Entry 3T2E (X-ray diffraction, 1.66 A resolution); this record covers chain A.

[Chain A]
Name: Fructose-1,6-bisphosphate aldolase/phosphatase
Source organism: Thermoproteus neutrophilus
Notes: EC 4.1.2.13, 3.1.3.11
UniProt: B1YAL1 (B1YAL1_THENV); residues 1-399 here = UniProt positions 1-399
Sequence (407 residues; each row starts with the number of its first residue):
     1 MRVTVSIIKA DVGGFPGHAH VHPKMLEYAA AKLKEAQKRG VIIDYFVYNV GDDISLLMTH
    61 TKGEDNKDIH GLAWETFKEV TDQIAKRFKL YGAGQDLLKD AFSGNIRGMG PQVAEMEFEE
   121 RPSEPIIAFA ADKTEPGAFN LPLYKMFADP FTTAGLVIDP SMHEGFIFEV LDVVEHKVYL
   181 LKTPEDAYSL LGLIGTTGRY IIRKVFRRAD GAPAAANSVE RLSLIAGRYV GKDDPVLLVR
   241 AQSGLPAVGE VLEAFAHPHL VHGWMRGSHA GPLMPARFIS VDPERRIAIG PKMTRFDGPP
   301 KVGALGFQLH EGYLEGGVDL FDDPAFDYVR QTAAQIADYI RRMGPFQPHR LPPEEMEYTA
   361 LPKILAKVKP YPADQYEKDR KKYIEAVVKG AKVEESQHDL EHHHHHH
Not modelled in the structure: 225-228, 390-407
Sequence notes: expression tag (400-407)
Curated features (UniProtKB/Swiss-Prot):
  - active site: Asp11 (Proton acceptor), Tyr229 (Proton donor/acceptor), Lys232 (Schiff-base intermediate with DHAP)
  - binding site (Mg(2+)): Asp11, His18, Asp52, Asp53, Gln95, Asp132, Lys232, Asp233, Asp234
  - binding site (beta-D-fructose 1,6-bisphosphate): His18, Tyr91, Gly104, Asn105, Lys133, Gln242, Ser243, Arg266, Asp297, Tyr358
  - binding site (dihydroxyacetone phosphate): His18, Lys133, Arg266, Asp297
  - mutagenesis: Tyr229 (Y229F: Shows unaltered FBP phosphatase activity, whereas FBP aldolase activity is completely abolished), Asp297 (D297N: 18-fold decrease in FBP phosphatase activity, whereas FBP aldolase activity is completely abolished)
Ion coordination: Mg2+ site 1: Asp11, Asp52, Gln95; Mg2+ site 2: Asp52, Asp53, Asp132, Asp234
Small-molecule neighbours: fructose -6-phosphate (F6R): His18, Tyr91, Lys133, Asp159, Gln242, Ser243, Ala247, Trp264, Met265, Arg266, Gly267, Asp297, Glu357, Tyr358

[Overview]
Ligands of chain A: fructose -6-phosphate. The Mg2+ site 1 is built by Asp11, Asp52 and Gln95. From UniProt: 3
active-site residues, 9 Mg2+-binding residues, 10 beta-D-fructose 1,6-bisphosphate-binding residues and 4
dihydroxyacetone phosphate-binding residues.
Chain A is Fructose-1,6-bisphosphate aldolase/phosphatase (Thermoproteus neutrophilus); the structure,
Fructose-1,6-bisphosphate aldolase/phosphatase from Thermoproteus neutrophilus, F6P-bound form, was determined
by X-ray diffraction (same publication as 3T2B, 3T2C, 3T2D, 3T2F and 3T2G).
